6CS6 - chains A and C of the 3 polymer chains in the assembly; structure by electron microscopy, 3.25 A resolution.

[Chain A]
Molecule: viral protein 1
Organism: Enterovirus D68
UniProtKB: A0A097BW12 (A0A097BW12_9ENTO); residues 1-297 here correspond to UniProt positions 565-861 (UniProt number = residue number + 564)
Sequence (297 residues; row label = number of the first residue in the row):
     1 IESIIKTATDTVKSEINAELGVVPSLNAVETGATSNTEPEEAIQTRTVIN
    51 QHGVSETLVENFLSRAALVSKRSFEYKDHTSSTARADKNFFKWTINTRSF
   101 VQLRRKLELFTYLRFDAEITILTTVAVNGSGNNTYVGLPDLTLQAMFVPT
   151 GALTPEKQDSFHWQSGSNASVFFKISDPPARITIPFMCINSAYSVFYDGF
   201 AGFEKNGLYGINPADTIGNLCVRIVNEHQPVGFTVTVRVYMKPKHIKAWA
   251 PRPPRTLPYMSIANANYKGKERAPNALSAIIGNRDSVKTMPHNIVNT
Disordered / not traced: 1-41, 79-86, 129-136, 270-297

[Chain C]
Molecule: viral protein 2
Organism: enterovirus D68
UniProtKB: A0A1I9KXX3 (A0A1I9KXX3_9ENTO); residues 1-248 here correspond to UniProt positions 70-317 (UniProt number = residue number + 69)
Sequence (248 residues; numbered 1 to 248; the number before each row is that of its first residue):
     1 SPSAEACGYSDRVLQLKLGNSAIVTQEAANYCCAYGEWPNYLPDHEAVAI
    51 DKPTQPETATDRFYTLKSVKWETGSTGWWWKLPDALNNIGMFGQNVQHHY
   101 LYRSGFLIHVQCNATKFHQGALLVVAIPEHQRGAHNTNTSPGFDDIMKGE
   151 EGGTFNHPYVLDDGTSLACATIFPHQWINLRTNNSATIVLPWMNAAPMDF
   201 PLRHNQWTLAIIPVVPLGTRTTSSMVPITVSIAPMCCEFNGLRHAITQ
Disordered / not traced: 1-14, 248

[How chain A and chain C interact]
Pairs across the interface (85):
  Arg-98(A) / Gln-131(C)
  Thr-111(A) / Glu-129(C)
  Tyr-112(A) / Glu-129(C)  hydrogen bond
  Tyr-112(A) / Met-193(C)
  Tyr-112(A) / Asn-194(C)  hydrogen bond
  Tyr-112(A) / Ala-195(C)  hydrophobic
  Asn-190(A) / Ala-195(C)
  Asn-190(A) / Ala-196(C)
  Ser-191(A) / Ala-195(C)  hydrogen bond (backbone-backbone)
  Ala-192(A) / Ala-195(C)
  Phe-196(A) / Glu-129(C)
  Phe-196(A) / Gln-131(C)
  Tyr-197(A) / Glu-129(C)
  Tyr-197(A) / Gln-131(C)
  Tyr-197(A) / Arg-203(C)  hydrogen bond
  Tyr-197(A) / His-204(C)
  Asp-198(A) / Lys-81(C)  salt bridge
  Asp-198(A) / Glu-129(C)  hydrogen bond (backbone-side chain)
  Asp-198(A) / His-130(C)  hydrogen bond (side chain-backbone)
  Asp-198(A) / His-204(C)  hydrogen bond (backbone-side chain)
  Asp-198(A) / Asn-205(C)  hydrogen bond (backbone-backbone)
  Asp-198(A) / Trp-207(C)
  Asp-198(A) / Thr-208(C)  hydrogen bond
  Gly-199(A) / Arg-203(C)
  Gly-199(A) / His-204(C)
  Phe-200(A) / Gly-142(C)
  Phe-200(A) / Phe-143(C)  hydrophobic
  Phe-200(A) / Met-147(C)  hydrophobic
  Phe-200(A) / Arg-203(C)  hydrogen bond (backbone-side chain)
  Ala-201(A) / Arg-203(C)  hydrogen bond (backbone-side chain)
  Gly-202(A) / Arg-203(C)
  Phe-203(A) / Arg-203(C)
  Glu-204(A) / Phe-143(C)
  Tyr-209(A) / His-130(C)  hydrogen bond (side chain-backbone)
  Tyr-209(A) / Gln-131(C)
  Tyr-209(A) / Arg-132(C)  hydrogen bond (side chain-backbone)
  Tyr-209(A) / Pro-141(C)
  Tyr-209(A) / Ile-146(C)  hydrophobic
  Gly-210(A) / Gln-131(C)
  Pro-213(A) / Arg-203(C)
  Ala-250(A) / Tyr-35(C)
  Ala-250(A) / Met-193(C)  hydrophobic
  Pro-251(A) / Ile-172(C)
  Pro-251(A) / Phe-173(C)
  Arg-252(A) / Pro-128(C)  hydrogen bond (side chain-backbone)
  Arg-252(A) / Glu-129(C)  hydrogen bond (side chain-backbone)
  Arg-252(A) / Asp-163(C)  salt bridge
  Arg-252(A) / Ile-172(C)
  Arg-252(A) / Phe-173(C)
  Pro-253(A) / Thr-165(C)
  Pro-253(A) / Ser-166(C)
  Pro-253(A) / Cys-169(C)
  Pro-253(A) / Ala-170(C)  hydrophobic
  Pro-253(A) / Ile-172(C)
  Pro-253(A) / Phe-173(C)
  Pro-254(A) / Thr-165(C)
  Arg-255(A) / Asp-163(C)  hydrogen bond (side chain-backbone)
  Arg-255(A) / Gly-164(C)
  Thr-256(A) / Gly-164(C)  hydrogen bond (backbone-backbone)
  Thr-256(A) / Thr-165(C)  hydrogen bond (side chain-backbone)
  Thr-256(A) / Ser-166(C)
  Leu-257(A) / Val-160(C)  hydrophobic
  Leu-257(A) / Gly-164(C)  hydrogen bond (backbone-backbone)
  Met-260(A) / Thr-137(C)
  Asn-264(A) / Asn-138(C)
  Asn-264(A) / Thr-139(C)
  Asn-264(A) / Ser-140(C)  hydrogen bond
  Ala-265(A) / Gly-133(C)
  Ala-265(A) / Asp-163(C)
  Asn-266(A) / Gly-133(C)
  Asn-266(A) / Ala-134(C)  hydrogen bond (side chain-backbone)
  Asn-266(A) / Thr-137(C)  hydrogen bond (side chain-backbone)
  Asn-266(A) / Asn-138(C)
  Asn-266(A) / Thr-139(C)
  Tyr-267(A) / Gly-133(C)
  Tyr-267(A) / Ala-134(C)
  Tyr-267(A) / His-135(C)
  Tyr-267(A) / Asn-136(C)  hydrogen bond (backbone-backbone)
  Tyr-267(A) / His-157(C)  hydrogen bond
  Tyr-267(A) / Val-160(C)  hydrophobic
  Tyr-267(A) / Asp-162(C)  hydrogen bond
  Tyr-267(A) / Asp-163(C)
  Tyr-267(A) / Gly-164(C)
  Lys-268(A) / His-135(C)
  Lys-268(A) / Asn-136(C)
Also at the interface, not in a pair above, chain A (37 interface residues in all): Ser-194, Val-195, Trp-249, Ala-263, Gly-269
Also at the interface, not in a pair above, chain C (42 interface residues in all): Ile-127, Leu-202

[In short]
The interface between chain A and chain C involves 37 residues on one side and 42 on the other, with 25
hydrogen bonds and 2 salt bridges. Polar pairs include Asp-198(A)/Lys-81(C), Arg-252(A)/Asp-163(C) and
Tyr-112(A)/Glu-129(C).
Chain A is viral protein 1 (Enterovirus D68) and chain C is viral protein 2 (enterovirus D68); the structure,
CryoEM structure of human enterovirus D68 A-particle (pH 5.5 and room temperature), was determined by electron
microscopy (same publication as 6CRP, 6CRR, 6CRS, 6CRU, 6CS3, 6CS4 and 5 further entries).
